6E5D - chain A; structure by X-ray diffraction, 1.65 A resolution.

[Chain A]
Name: Lipid binding protein LpqN
Source organism: Mycobacterium tuberculosis (strain ATCC 25618 / H37Rv)
UniProt: O53780 (O53780_MYCTU); residue numbers follow UniProt; this construct covers 1-228
Sequence (234 residues; numbered 1 to 234; the number before each row is that of its first residue):
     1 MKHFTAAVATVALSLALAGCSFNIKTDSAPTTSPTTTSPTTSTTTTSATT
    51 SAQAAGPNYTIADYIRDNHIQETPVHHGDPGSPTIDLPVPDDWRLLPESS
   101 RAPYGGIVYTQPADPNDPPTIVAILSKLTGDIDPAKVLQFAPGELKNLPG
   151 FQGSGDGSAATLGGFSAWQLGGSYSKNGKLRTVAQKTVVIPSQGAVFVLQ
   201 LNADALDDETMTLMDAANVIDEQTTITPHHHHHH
Unresolved in the structure: 1-55, 229-234
Sequence notes: expression tag (229-234)
Swiss-Prot annotation at these positions:
  - lipidation: Cys20 (N-palmitoyl cysteine)

[Overview]
Chain A is Lipid binding protein LpqN (Mycobacterium tuberculosis (strain ATCC 25618 / H37Rv)); the structure,
Crystal structure of LpqN involved in cell envelope biogenesis of Mycobacterium tuberculosis, was determined
by X-ray diffraction together with 6MNA and 6E5F from the same study.
